Entry 1DFH (X-ray diffraction, 2.20 A resolution); this record covers chains A and B.

Chain A (and B):
Name: Enoyl acyl carrier protein reductase
Organism: Escherichia coli
Notes: EC 1.3.1.9; chain B of this document is another copy of the same molecule, construct and numbering; everything in this record applies to it too
UniProt: P29132 (FABI_ECOLI); residues 2-262 here correspond to UniProt positions 1-261 (UniProt number = residue number - 1)
Chain sequence (261 residues; row label = number of the first residue in the row):
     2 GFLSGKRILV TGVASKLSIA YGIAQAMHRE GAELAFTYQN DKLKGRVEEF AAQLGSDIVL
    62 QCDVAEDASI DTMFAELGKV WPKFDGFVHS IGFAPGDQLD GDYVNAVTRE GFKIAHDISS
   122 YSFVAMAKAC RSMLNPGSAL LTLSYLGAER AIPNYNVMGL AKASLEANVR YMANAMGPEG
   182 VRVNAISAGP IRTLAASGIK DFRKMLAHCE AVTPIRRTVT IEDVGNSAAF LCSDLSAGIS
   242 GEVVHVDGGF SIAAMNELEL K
Disordered / not traced: 259-262
Small-molecule neighbours:
  - NAD (nicotinamide-adenine-dinucleotide): Gly13, Val14, Ala15, Ser19, Ile20, Ala21, Gln40, Leu44, Cys63, Asp64, Val65, Ala66, Ser91, Ile92, Gly93, Phe94, Ile119, Leu144, Ser145, Tyr146, Tyr156, Lys163, Ala189, Gly190, Pro191, Ile192, Phe203
  - NAD / Diazaborine: Gly13, Val14, Ala15, Ser19, Ile20, Ala21, Gln40, Leu44, Cys63, Asp64, Val65, Ala66, Ser91, Ile92, Gly93, Phe94, Leu100, Ile119, Leu144, Ser145, Tyr146, Tyr156, Met159, Lys163, Ala189, Gly190, Pro191, Ile192, Ile200, Phe203
  - Diazaborine (TDB; 6-methyl-2(propane-1-sulfonyl)-2H-thieno[3,2-d][1,2,3]diazaborinin-1-ol): Gly93, Phe94, Leu100, Tyr146, Tyr156, Met159, Lys163, Ile200, Phe203

Chain A / chain B interface:
Pairs across the interface (84):
  Val65(A) - Arg110(B)  hydrogen bond (backbone-side chain)
  Ala66(A) - Arg110(B)
  Glu67(A) - Arg110(B)
  Asp68(A) - Arg110(B)  salt bridge
  Ile71(A) - Arg110(B)
  Asp103(A) - Arg132(B)  salt bridge
  Asp103(A) - Ala176(B)
  Tyr104(A) - Val125(B)
  Tyr104(A) - Asn169(B)  hydrogen bond
  Tyr104(A) - Tyr172(B)  hydrophobic
  Val105(A) - Lys129(B)
  Val105(A) - Arg132(B)
  Val105(A) - Ala176(B)  hydrophobic
  Asn106(A) - Lys129(B)  hydrogen bond (backbone-side chain)
  Asn106(A) - Arg132(B)  hydrogen bond
  Val108(A) - Val125(B)  hydrophobic
  Val108(A) - Lys129(B)  hydrogen bond (backbone-side chain)
  Thr109(A) - Tyr122(B)
  Arg110(A) - Val65(B)  hydrogen bond (side chain-backbone)
  Arg110(A) - Ala66(B)
  Arg110(A) - Glu67(B)
  Arg110(A) - Asp68(B)  salt bridge
  Arg110(A) - Ile71(B)
  Arg110(A) - Asp118(B)  salt bridge
  Arg110(A) - Tyr122(B)  hydrogen bond (backbone-side chain)
  Phe113(A) - His117(B)
  Phe113(A) - Ser121(B)
  Phe113(A) - Tyr122(B)  hydrophobic
  Phe113(A) - Ser165(B)
  Lys114(A) - Lys114(B)
  His117(A) - Phe113(B)
  His117(A) - His117(B)
  His117(A) - Ser165(B)  hydrogen bond
  Asp118(A) - Arg110(B)  salt bridge
  Ser121(A) - Phe113(B)
  Tyr122(A) - Thr109(B)
  Tyr122(A) - Arg110(B)  hydrogen bond (side chain-backbone)
  Tyr122(A) - Phe113(B)
  Val125(A) - Tyr104(B)
  Val125(A) - Val105(B)  hydrophobic
  Val125(A) - Val108(B)  hydrophobic
  Lys129(A) - Val105(B)  hydrogen bond (side chain-backbone)
  Lys129(A) - Asn106(B)  hydrogen bond (side chain-backbone)
  Lys129(A) - Val108(B)  hydrogen bond (side chain-backbone)
  Arg132(A) - Asp103(B)  salt bridge
  Arg132(A) - Val105(B)
  Arg132(A) - Asn106(B)  hydrogen bond
  Gly148(A) - Tyr172(B)  hydrogen bond (backbone-side chain)
  Ala149(A) - Arg171(B)  hydrogen bond (backbone-side chain)
  Glu150(A) - Arg171(B)  hydrogen bond (backbone-side chain)
  Arg151(A) - Tyr172(B)  hydrogen bond (backbone-side chain)
  Ala152(A) - Arg171(B)
  Ala152(A) - Tyr172(B)
  Ala152(A) - Asn175(B)
  Ile153(A) - Tyr172(B)  hydrogen bond (backbone-side chain)
  Tyr156(A) - Tyr172(B)
  Asn157(A) - Tyr172(B)
  Gly160(A) - Tyr172(B)
  Leu161(A) - Ser165(B)
  Leu161(A) - Ala168(B)  hydrophobic
  Leu161(A) - Asn169(B)
  Ala164(A) - Ala164(B)
  Ala164(A) - Ala168(B)  hydrophobic
  Ser165(A) - Phe113(B)
  Ser165(A) - His117(B)  hydrogen bond
  Ser165(A) - Leu161(B)
  Ala168(A) - Leu161(B)  hydrophobic
  Ala168(A) - Ala164(B)  hydrophobic
  Asn169(A) - Tyr104(B)  hydrogen bond
  Asn169(A) - Leu161(B)
  Arg171(A) - Ala149(B)  hydrogen bond (side chain-backbone)
  Arg171(A) - Glu150(B)  hydrogen bond (side chain-backbone)
  Arg171(A) - Ala152(B)
  Tyr172(A) - Tyr104(B)  hydrophobic
  Tyr172(A) - Gly148(B)  hydrogen bond (side chain-backbone)
  Tyr172(A) - Arg151(B)  hydrogen bond (side chain-backbone)
  Tyr172(A) - Ala152(B)
  Tyr172(A) - Ile153(B)
  Tyr172(A) - Tyr156(B)
  Tyr172(A) - Asn157(B)
  Tyr172(A) - Gly160(B)
  Tyr172(A) - Leu161(B)  hydrophobic
  Asn175(A) - Ala152(B)
  Ala176(A) - Asp103(B)
Interface residues without a listed pair, chain A (41 interface residues in all): Met173, Met177
Interface residues without a listed pair, chain B (44 interface residues in all): Ala107, Ala128, Met173, Met177, Glu180

In short:
41 residues of chain A and 44 residues of chain B are in contact; the contacts include 24 hydrogen bonds and 6
salt bridges. Among the polar pairs are Asp68(A)-Arg110(B), Asp103(A)-Arg132(B) and Arg110(A)-Asp118(B). Bound
to chain A: NAD, Diazaborine and NAD / Diazaborine.
Chain A and chain B are both Enoyl acyl carrier protein reductase (Escherichia coli); the structure, X-ray
structure of escherichia coli enoyl reductase with bound NAD and thieno-diazaborine, was determined by X-ray
diffraction together with 1DFG and 1DFI from the same study.
